PDB entry 3HUB | X-ray diffraction, 2.25 A resolution | chain A

[Chain A]
Molecule: Mitogen-activated protein kinase 14
Source organism: Homo sapiens
Notes: EC 2.7.11.24
Reference sequence: Q16539 (MK14_HUMAN); residue numbers follow UniProt; this construct covers 2-360
Amino-acid sequence (360 residues; numbered 1 to 360; the number before each row is that of its first residue):
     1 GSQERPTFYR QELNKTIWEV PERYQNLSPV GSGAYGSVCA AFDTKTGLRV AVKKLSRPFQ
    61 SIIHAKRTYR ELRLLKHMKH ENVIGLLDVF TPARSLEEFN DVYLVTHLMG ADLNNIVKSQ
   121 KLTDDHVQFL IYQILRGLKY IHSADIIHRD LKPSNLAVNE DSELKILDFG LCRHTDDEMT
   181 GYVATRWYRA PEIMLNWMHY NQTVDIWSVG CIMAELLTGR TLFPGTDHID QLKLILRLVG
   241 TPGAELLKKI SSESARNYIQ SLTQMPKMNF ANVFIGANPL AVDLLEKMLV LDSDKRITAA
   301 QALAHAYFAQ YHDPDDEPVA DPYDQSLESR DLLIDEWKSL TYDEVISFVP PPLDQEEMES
Not modelled in the structure: 1-3, 171-184, 353-360
Sequence notes: expression tag (1); engineered mutation S119 (Cys in Q16539), S162 (Cys in Q16539), C172 (Ala in Q16539), L327 (Phe in Q16539)
Curated features (UniProtKB/Swiss-Prot):
  - motif: T180 to Y182 (TXY)
  - active site: D168 (Proton acceptor)
  - binding site (ATP): V30 to V38, K53
  - modified residue: S2 (N-acetylserine), T16 (Phosphothreonine), K53 (N6-acetyllysine), K152 (N6-acetyllysine), T180 (Phosphothreonine), Y182 (Phosphotyrosine), T263 (Phosphothreonine), Y323 (Phosphotyrosine)
  - natural variant: A51 (A51V: In a gastric adenocarcinoma sample), P322 (P322R: In a lung adenocarcinoma sample)
  - mutagenesis: A34 (A34V: Lowered kinase activity), K53 (K53R: Loss of kinase activity), K54 (K54R: Impairs MAP2K6/MKK6-dependent autophosphorylation), Y69 (Y69H: Lowered kinase activity), D168 (D168A: Loss of kinase activity), T175 (T175A: No effect on either the kinase activity or tyrosine phosphorylation), D176 (D176A: Emulation of the active state. Increase in activity; when associated with S-327 or L-327), D177 (D177A: Loss of kinase activity), T180 (T180E: Loss of kinase activity), Y182 (Y182F: Loss of kinase activity), A320 (A320T: Lowered kinase activity), W337 (W337R: Loss of kinase activity)
Small-molecule neighbours: Scios-469 (469; 2-(6-chloro-5-{[(2R,5S)-4-(4-fluorobenzyl)-2,5-dimethylpiperazin-1-yl]carbonyl}-1-methyl-1H-indol-3-yl)-N,N-dimethyl-2-oxoacetamide): V30, Y35, V38, A51, K53, L75, I84, L86, L104, V105, T106, H107, L108, M109, G110, A111, D112, N115, A157, L167

[Overview]
Chain A binds Scios-469. UniProt lists active-site residue D168, 10 ATP-binding residues and 12 mutagenesis
sites.
Chain A is Mitogen-activated protein kinase 14 (Homo sapiens); the structure, Human p38 MAP Kinase in Complex
with Scios-469, was determined by X-ray diffraction, deposited together with 3HUC and 3L8S.
